Entry 7DRO (X-ray diffraction, 3.25 A resolution); this record covers chains A and G of the 4 polymer chains in the assembly.

[Chain A]
Name: ATP-grasp domain-containing protein
From: Plesiocystis pacifica SIR-1
Reference sequence: A6G4D7 (A6G4D7_9DELT); residues 1-314 here = UniProt positions 1-314
Sequence (334 residues; row label = number of the first residue in the row; numbers below 1 keep their minus sign (Met-19 is residue -19)):
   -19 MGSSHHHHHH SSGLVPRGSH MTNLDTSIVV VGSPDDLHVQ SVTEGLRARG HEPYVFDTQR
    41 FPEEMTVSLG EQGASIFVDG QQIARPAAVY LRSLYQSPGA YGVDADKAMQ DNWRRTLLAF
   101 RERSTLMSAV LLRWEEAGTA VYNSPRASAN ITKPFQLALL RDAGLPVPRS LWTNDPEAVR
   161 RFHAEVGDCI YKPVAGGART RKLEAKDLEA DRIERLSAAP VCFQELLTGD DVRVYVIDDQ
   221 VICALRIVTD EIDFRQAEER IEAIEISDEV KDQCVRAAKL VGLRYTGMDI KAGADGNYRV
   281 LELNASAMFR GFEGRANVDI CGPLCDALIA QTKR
Disordered / not traced: -19 to 3, 76-85, 313-314
Differences from the reference sequence: expression tag (-19 to 0)
Reported in the primary citation:
  - mutagenesis - R213A: decreased catalytic activity
  - mutagenesis - R101A: unchanged catalytic activity
  - specificity-determining residues: Arg213 (proposed by the authors, not directly observed)
  - mutagenesis - L196A (>64-fold), F203A (>64-fold): decreased catalytic activity with PsnA214-38, Precursor peptide (chain G)
  - catalytic residues: Arg213 (proposed by the authors, not directly observed)

[Chain G]
Name: PsnA214-38, Precursor peptide
Reference sequence: A6GH40 (A6GH40_9DELT); residues 1-25 here correspond to UniProt positions 14-38 (UniProt number = residue number + 13)
Sequence (25 residues; numbered 1 to 25; the number before each row is that of its first residue):
     1 LFIEDLGKVT GGKGGPYTTL AIGEE
Disordered / not traced: 7-25
Reported in the primary citation:
  - post-translational modification sites: Glu24
  - mutagenesis - T18A, T19A: decreased catalytic activity with ATP-grasp domain-containing protein (chain A)

[How chain A and chain G interact]
Pairs across the interface (13):
  Tyr171(A) - Phe2(G)  hydrophobic
  Tyr171(A) - Ile3(G)  hydrophobic
  Lys172(A) - Ile3(G)
  Pro173(A) - Ile3(G)
  Gly177(A) - Leu6(G)
  Ala178(A) - Ile3(G)  hydrophobic
  Ala178(A) - Asp5(G)
  Ala178(A) - Leu6(G)  hydrophobic
  Arg192(A) - Phe2(G)  hydrogen bond (side chain-backbone)
  Arg195(A) - Leu1(G)  hydrogen bond (side chain-backbone)
  Leu196(A) - Phe2(G)  hydrophobic
  Val201(A) - Phe2(G)  hydrophobic
  Val201(A) - Ile3(G)  hydrophobic
Interface residues without a listed pair, chain A (14 interface residues in all): Asp187, Ile193, Ala198, Ala199, Phe203
From the paper, about this interface:
  - hot spots on chain A (mutagenesis) - L196A (4-5-fold), F203A (4-5-fold): decreased binding to another copy of this molecule
  - hot spots on chain G (mutagenesis) - F2A: decreased binding to ATP-grasp domain-containing protein (chain A)

[In short]
14 residues of chain A and 5 residues of chain G are in contact; the contacts include 2 hydrogen bonds. Polar
pairs include Arg192(A)-Phe2(G) and Arg195(A)-Leu1(G). The paper reports the catalytic residue Arg213(A);
L196A and F203A of chain A reduce catalytic activity with PsnA214-38, Precursor peptide (chain G); 7
substitutions were tested in all.
Here chain A is ATP-grasp domain-containing protein (Plesiocystis pacifica SIR-1) and chain G is PsnA214-38,
Precursor peptide. Entry 7DRO (Structure of ATP-grasp ligase PsnB complexed with minimal precursor) was
determined by X-ray diffraction together with 7DRM, 7DRN and 7DRP from the same study.
